PDB entry 4KLY | X-ray diffraction, 2.70 A resolution | chains A and B of the 5 polymer chains in the assembly

# Chain A (and B)
Name: Blue-light absorbing proteorhodopsin
Source organism: gamma proteobacterium 'Hot 75m4'
Notes: chain B of this document is another copy of the same molecule, construct and numbering; everything in this record applies to it too
UniProtKB: Q9AFF7 (PRRB_PRB02); residues 0-250 here correspond to UniProt positions 1-251 (UniProt number = residue number + 1)
Chain sequence (259 residues; each row starts with the number of its first residue; numbering starts at 0):
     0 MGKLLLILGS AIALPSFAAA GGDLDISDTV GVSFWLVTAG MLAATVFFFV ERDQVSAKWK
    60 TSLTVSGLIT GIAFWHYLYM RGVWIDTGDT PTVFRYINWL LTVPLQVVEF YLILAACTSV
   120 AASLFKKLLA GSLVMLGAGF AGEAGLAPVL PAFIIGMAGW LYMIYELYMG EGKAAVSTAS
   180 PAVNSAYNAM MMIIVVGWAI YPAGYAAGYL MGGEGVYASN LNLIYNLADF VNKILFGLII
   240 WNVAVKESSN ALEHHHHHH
Not modelled in the structure: 0-20, 173-176, 213, 254-258 (chain B: 0-20, 212-214, 256-258)
Construct notes: engineered mutation Asn97 (Asp98 in Q9AFF7); expression tag (251-258)
Modified residues: Mse0 (selenomethionine); Mse40, Mse79, Mse134, Mse156, Mse162, Mse168, Mse189, Mse190, Mse191, Mse210 (selenomethionine; parent Met)
Swiss-Prot annotation at these positions:
  - site: Gln105 (Responsible for spectral tuning), Glu108 (Primary proton donor)
  - modified residue: Lys232 (N6-(retinylidene)lysine)
Covalent attachments: retinal (RET) linked to Lys232
Ligand contacts: retinal (RET): Tyr95, Trp98, Thr101, Val102, Gln105, Mse134, Gly138, Phe152, Gly155, Mse156, Trp159, Trp197, Tyr200, Pro201, Tyr204, Tyr224, Asp228

# Interface between chain A and chain B
Residue-residue contacts (38):
  Gly21(A) - Val82(B)
  Gly21(A) - Thr86(B)
  Gly21(A) - Phe93(B)
  Asp22(A) - Val82(B)
  Asp22(A) - Thr89(B)
  Asp22(A) - Pro90(B)
  Asp22(A) - Thr91(B)  hydrogen bond (side chain-backbone)
  Asp22(A) - Val92(B)  hydrogen bond (side chain-backbone)
  Asp22(A) - Phe93(B)  hydrogen bond (side chain-backbone)
  Leu23(A) - Val92(B)  hydrophobic
  Leu23(A) - Phe93(B)  hydrophobic
  Ile25(A) - Val92(B)  hydrophobic
  Ile25(A) - Phe139(B)  hydrophobic
  Val31(A) - Ile96(B)  hydrophobic
  Trp34(A) - His75(B)  hydrogen bond
  Trp34(A) - Tyr78(B)  hydrophobic
  Trp34(A) - Phe93(B)  hydrophobic
  Trp34(A) - Ile96(B)
  Leu35(A) - Leu100(B)  hydrophobic
  Ala38(A) - Leu100(B)  hydrophobic
  Leu41(A) - Trp74(B)
  Ala42(A) - Leu67(B)
  Val45(A) - Phe48(B)  hydrophobic
  Val45(A) - Leu67(B)  hydrophobic
  Phe46(A) - Thr63(B)
  Val49(A) - Phe48(B)  hydrophobic
  Val49(A) - Arg51(B)  hydrogen bond (backbone-side chain)
  Val49(A) - Thr63(B)
  Glu50(A) - Arg51(B)  salt bridge
  Glu50(A) - Thr60(B)  hydrogen bond
  Glu50(A) - Thr63(B)  hydrogen bond
  Asp52(A) - Arg51(B)  salt bridge
  Asp52(A) - Lys59(B)
  Gln53(A) - Arg51(B)
  Gln53(A) - Ala56(B)  hydrogen bond (side chain-backbone)
  Gln53(A) - Lys59(B)
  Gln53(A) - Thr60(B)  hydrogen bond
  Trp240(A) - Thr60(B)
Also at the interface, not in a pair above, chain B (23 interface residues in all): Val64, Ile71, Leu99

# Overview
The interface between chain A and chain B involves 17 residues on one side and 23 on the other; the contacts
include 9 hydrogen bonds and 2 salt bridges. Polar contacts include Glu50(A)-Arg51(B), Asp52(A)-Arg51(B) and
Asp22(A)-Thr91(B). Retinal is covalently linked to Lys232(A).
Chain A and chain B are both Blue-light absorbing proteorhodopsin (gamma proteobacterium 'Hot 75m4'); the
structure, Crystal structure of a blue-light absorbing proteorhodopsin mutant D97N from HOT75, was determined
by X-ray diffraction, deposited together with 4KNF and 4JQ6.
